PDB entry 5MLB | X-ray diffraction, 3.22 A resolution | chains A and B

== Chain A ==
Protein: GTPase KRas
Organism: Homo sapiens
UniProtKB: P01116 (RASK_HUMAN), isoform P01116-2; residues 1-166 here = UniProt positions 1-166
Amino-acid sequence (169 residues; numbered -2 to 166; the number before each row is that of its first residue; numbers below 1 keep their minus sign (Gly-2 is residue -2)):
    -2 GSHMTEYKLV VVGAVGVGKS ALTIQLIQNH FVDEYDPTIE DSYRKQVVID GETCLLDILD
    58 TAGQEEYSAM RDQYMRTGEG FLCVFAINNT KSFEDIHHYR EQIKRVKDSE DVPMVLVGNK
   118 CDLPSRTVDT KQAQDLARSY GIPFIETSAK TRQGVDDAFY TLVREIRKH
Not modelled in the structure: -2 to 0, 166
Sequence notes: expression tag (-2 to 0); variant Val12 (Gly in P01116)
Curated features (UniProtKB/Swiss-Prot):
  - motif: Tyr32 to Tyr40 (Effector region)
  - binding site (GTP): Gly10, Ala11, Gly13 to Ala18, Val29 to Thr35, Ala59, Gly60, Asn116 to Asp119
  - modified residue: Met1 (N-acetylmethionine), Thr2 (N-acetylthreonine), Lys104 (N6-acetyllysine)
  - glycosylation: Thr35 (Microbial infection: O-linked (Glc) threonine)
Ion coordination: Mg2+: Ser17 (together with GDP)
Small-molecule neighbours: GDP (guanosine-5'-diphosphate): Ala11, Val12, Gly13, Val14, Gly15, Lys16, Ser17, Ala18, Phe28, Val29, Asp30, Glu31, Tyr32, Asp57, Asn116, Lys117, Asp119, Leu120, Ser145, Ala146, Lys147

== Chain B ==
Protein: DARPin K27
Organism: synthetic construct
Notes: antibody fragment or engineered binder
Amino-acid sequence (178 residues; numbered 1 to 178; the number before each row is that of its first residue):
     1 MGHHHHHHHH HHSSGHIEGR HMDLGKKLLE AARAGQDDEV RILMANGADV NAHDTFGFTP
    61 LHLAALYGHL EIVEVLLKNG ADVNADDSYG RTPLHLAAMR GHLEIVEVLL KYGADVNAAD
   121 EEGRTPLHLA AKRGHLEIVE VLLKNGADVN AQDKFGKTAF DISIDNGNED LAEILQKL
Not modelled in the structure: 1-21, 178

== How chain A and chain B interact ==
Residue-residue contacts (39; chain A residue first):
  Ile24(A) with Tyr89(B)
  Gln25(A) with Ser88(B), hydrogen bond (side chain-backbone); Tyr89(B)
  Val29(A) with Phe56(B), hydrophobic
  Asp30(A) with Thr55(B)
  Glu31(A) with Asp54(B); Thr55(B)
  Tyr32(A) with Phe56(B), hydrophobic; Arg91(B), hydrogen bond
  Asp33(A) with Arg33(B), salt bridge; Leu63(B); Tyr67(B), hydrogen bond
  Thr35(A) with Leu66(B); Tyr67(B), hydrogen bond; Arg100(B)
  Ile36(A) with Phe58(B), hydrophobic; Leu66(B), hydrophobic; Met99(B), hydrophobic
  Glu37(A) with Met99(B); Arg133(B)
  Asp38(A) with Arg91(B), salt bridge; Met99(B); Arg124(B), salt bridge; Arg133(B), salt bridge
  Ser39(A) with Arg124(B), hydrogen bond (backbone-side chain); Lys132(B)
  Tyr40(A) with Tyr89(B), hydrophobic; Arg91(B); Glu122(B)
  Arg41(A) with Glu122(B), salt bridge; Arg124(B); Asp153(B), salt bridge; Phe155(B)
  Leu52(A) with Phe155(B), hydrophobic
  Ala66(A) with Arg133(B)
  Met67(A) with Lys132(B); Arg133(B), hydrogen bond
  Gln70(A) with Asn166(B)
  Tyr71(A) with Lys132(B), hydrogen bond
Also at the interface, not in a pair above, chain A (23 interface residues in all): Ile21, Pro34, Lys42, Asp54
Also at the interface, not in a pair above, chain B (23 interface residues in all): Glu121, Leu129, Lys157

== In short ==
Chain A and chain B each contribute 23 residues to their interface, with 7 hydrogen bonds and 6 salt bridges.
Polar contacts include Asp33(A)-Arg33(B), Asp38(A)-Arg91(B) and Asp38(A)-Arg124(B). Chain A binds GDP. UniProt
lists 21 GTP-binding residues on chain A.
Here chain A is GTPase KRas (Homo sapiens) and chain B is DARPin K27 (synthetic construct). Entry 5MLB
(Crystal structure of human RAS in complex with darpin K27) was determined by X-ray diffraction.
